8PDE - chains A and B of the 5 polymer chains in the assembly; structure by X-ray diffraction, 2.40 A resolution.

# Chain A (and B)
Molecule: MEF2D protein
From: Homo sapiens
Notes: chain B of this document is another copy of the same molecule, construct and numbering; everything in this record applies to it too
Reference sequence: Q05BX2 (Q05BX2_HUMAN); residue numbers follow UniProt; this construct covers 1-95
Chain sequence (95 residues; numbered 1 to 95; the number before each row is that of its first residue):
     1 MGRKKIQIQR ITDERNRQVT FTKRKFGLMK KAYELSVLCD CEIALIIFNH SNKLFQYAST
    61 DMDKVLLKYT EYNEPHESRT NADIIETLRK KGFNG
Unresolved in the structure: 1, 93-95 (chain B: 1, 94-95)

# Chain A / chain B interface
Residue-residue contacts (148; chain A residue first):
  Gln7(A) with Leu38(B)
  Ile8(A) with Tyr33(B); Glu34(B); Val37(B), hydrophobic
  Gln9(A) with Val37(B); Leu38(B)
  Arg10(A) with Val37(B); Leu38(B); Asp40(B), salt bridge
  Ile11(A) with Leu38(B), hydrogen bond (backbone-backbone)
  Arg17(A) with Cys39(B)
  Phe21(A) with Cys39(B); Cys41(B), hydrophobic
  Arg24(A) with Glu34(B), salt bridge; Leu38(B)
  Lys25(A) with Glu77(B), salt bridge
  Phe26(A) with Arg79(B); Ile84(B), hydrophobic; Thr87(B); Lys91(B)
  Leu28(A) with Leu28(B); Lys31(B); Ala32(B)
  Met29(A) with Glu77(B); Ile84(B), hydrophobic
  Lys30(A) with Leu88(B)
  Lys31(A) with Leu28(B)
  Ala32(A) with Leu28(B)
  Tyr33(A) with Ile8(B); Asn81(B); Ile84(B), hydrophobic; Ile85(B), hydrophobic; Leu88(B), hydrophobic
  Glu34(A) with Ile8(B); Arg24(B), salt bridge
  Leu35(A) with Arg24(B); Leu28(B), hydrophobic
  Ser36(A) with Asn81(B), hydrogen bond
  Val37(A) with Ile8(B); Gln9(B); Arg10(B)
  Leu38(A) with Ile6(B), hydrophobic; Gln7(B); Gln9(B); Arg10(B); Ile11(B), hydrogen bond (backbone-backbone); Arg24(B)
  Cys39(A) with Arg17(B); Thr20(B); Phe21(B); His50(B)
  Asp40(A) with Arg10(B), salt bridge; Asn49(B); His50(B), hydrogen bond (backbone-backbone)
  Cys41(A) with Phe21(B), hydrophobic; Phe48(B); Asn49(B)
  Glu42(A) with Ile46(B); Ile47(B); Phe48(B), hydrogen bond (backbone-backbone)
  Ile43(A) with Leu45(B), hydrophobic; Ile46(B); Ile47(B), hydrophobic
  Ala44(A) with Leu45(B); Ile46(B), hydrogen bond (backbone-backbone)
  Leu45(A) with Ile43(B), hydrophobic; Ala44(B); Leu45(B), hydrophobic
  Ile46(A) with Glu42(B); Ile43(B); Ala44(B), hydrogen bond (backbone-backbone); Val65(B), hydrophobic; Tyr69(B), hydrophobic
  Ile47(A) with Cys41(B), hydrophobic; Glu42(B)
  Phe48(A) with Cys41(B); Glu42(B), hydrogen bond (backbone-backbone); Val65(B); Lys68(B); Tyr69(B), hydrophobic; Tyr72(B)
  Asn49(A) with Asp40(B)
  His50(A) with Asp40(B), salt bridge
  Asn52(A) with Glu42(B); Lys68(B), hydrogen bond; Tyr72(B), hydrogen bond (backbone-side chain)
  Leu54(A) with Tyr69(B), hydrophobic; Pro75(B), hydrophobic; His76(B), hydrogen bond (backbone-backbone); Glu77(B)
  Phe55(A) with His76(B); Glu77(B)
  Gln56(A) with Tyr69(B), hydrogen bond; Pro75(B); Glu77(B), hydrogen bond (backbone-backbone); Ser78(B); Arg79(B), hydrogen bond (backbone-backbone)
  Tyr57(A) with Arg79(B); Asn81(B), hydrogen bond
  Ala58(A) with Arg79(B), hydrogen bond (backbone-backbone); Thr80(B); Asn81(B)
  Ser59(A) with Asn81(B), hydrogen bond (backbone-backbone)
  Thr60(A) with Thr80(B)
  Met62(A) with Tyr69(B)
  Val65(A) with Ile46(B), hydrophobic; Phe48(B)
  Leu66(A) with Tyr69(B), hydrophobic
  Lys68(A) with Phe48(B); Asn52(B), hydrogen bond
  Tyr69(A) with Ile46(B), hydrophobic; Phe48(B); Leu54(B), hydrophobic; Gln56(B), hydrogen bond; Met62(B); Leu66(B), hydrophobic
  Tyr72(A) with Phe48(B), hydrophobic; Asn52(B), hydrogen bond (side chain-backbone); Leu54(B), hydrophobic
  Pro75(A) with Leu54(B), hydrophobic; Gln56(B)
  His76(A) with Lys53(B); Leu54(B), hydrogen bond (backbone-backbone); Phe55(B)
  Glu77(A) with Lys25(B), salt bridge; Met29(B); Leu54(B), hydrogen bond (backbone-backbone); Phe55(B); Gln56(B), hydrogen bond (backbone-backbone)
  Ser78(A) with Gln56(B), hydrogen bond
  Arg79(A) with Met29(B); Gln56(B), hydrogen bond (backbone-backbone); Tyr57(B); Ala58(B), hydrogen bond (backbone-backbone)
  Thr80(A) with Ala58(B); Thr60(B)
  Asn81(A) with Tyr33(B); Ser36(B), hydrogen bond; Tyr57(B), hydrogen bond; Ala58(B); Ser59(B), hydrogen bond (backbone-backbone)
  Ile84(A) with Phe26(B), hydrophobic; Met29(B), hydrophobic
  Ile85(A) with Tyr33(B), hydrophobic
  Thr87(A) with Phe26(B)
  Leu88(A) with Lys30(B); Tyr33(B), hydrophobic
  Lys91(A) with Phe26(B)
Other interface residues (no listed pair), chain A (63 interface residues in all): Ile6, Thr20, Lys53, Glu74
Other interface residues (no listed pair), chain B (63 interface residues in all): Leu35, Glu74

# Overview
Chain A and chain B each contribute 63 residues to their interface; the contacts include 29 hydrogen bonds and
7 salt bridges. Among the polar pairs are Arg10(A)-Asp40(B), Arg24(A)-Glu34(B) and Lys25(A)-Glu77(B).
Both chains are MEF2D protein (Homo sapiens). Entry 8PDE (Crystal Structure of the MADS-box/MEF2 Domain of
MEF2D bound to dsDNA and HDAC4 deacetylase binding motif) was determined by X-ray diffraction, deposited
together with 8Q9N, 8Q9P, 8Q9Q, 8Q9R and 8C84.
